PDB entry 6RDD | electron microscopy, 3.20 A resolution | chains 2 and 4 of the 13 polymer chains in the assembly

[Chain 2]
Molecule: Mitochondrial ATP synthase subunit ASA2
Organism: Polytomella sp. Pringsheim 198.80
Sequence (441 residues; row label = number of the first residue in the row):
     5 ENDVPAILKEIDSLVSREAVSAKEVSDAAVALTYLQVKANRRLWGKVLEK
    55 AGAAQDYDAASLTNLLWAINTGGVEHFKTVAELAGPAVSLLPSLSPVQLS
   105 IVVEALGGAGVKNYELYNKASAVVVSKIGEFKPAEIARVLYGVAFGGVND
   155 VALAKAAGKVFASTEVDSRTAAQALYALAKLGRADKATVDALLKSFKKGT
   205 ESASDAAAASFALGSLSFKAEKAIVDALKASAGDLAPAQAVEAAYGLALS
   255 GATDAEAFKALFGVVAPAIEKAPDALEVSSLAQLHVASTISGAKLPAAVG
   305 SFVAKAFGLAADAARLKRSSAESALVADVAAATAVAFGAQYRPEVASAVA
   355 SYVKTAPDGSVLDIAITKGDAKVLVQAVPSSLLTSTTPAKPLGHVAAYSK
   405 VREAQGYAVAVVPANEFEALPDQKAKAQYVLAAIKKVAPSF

[Chain 4]
Molecule: Mitochondrial ATP synthase associated protein ASA4
Organism: Polytomella sp. Pringsheim 198.80
Reference sequence: D7NIZ2 (D7NIZ2_9CHLO); residues 1-294 here = UniProt positions 1-294
Sequence (294 residues; numbered 1 to 294; the number before each row is that of its first residue):
     1 ATEPAVSKKEVLYFLSSKDAESSTAVKSYLKSLYAGAQVEATETDASELI
    51 AQLEKKYLSAQVVEPGVHNIALPLGESGSAPVKRYAAELFNLGAQAGFEC
   101 PFIEVSKKFGQETATSETVKDVLNKTKSYVSADYNAALNEVLSSVEAEIN
   151 GPVLFDGKTEGFKKFAAKAKAVAVSRGLPADTILAYCAGSANEDAADKVS
   201 KEFFTWFESAYTADAAAEVKAIEAEAASILDRHLAKPVAQIRKEQASAYA
   251 SLLKRAETAKGAKWAEKYLEDVKAVQWFDASVAEAPASGPKVAA
Disordered / not traced: 1-4

[Chain 2 / chain 4 interface]
Contacting residue pairs (73):
  Phe81(2) - Glu88(4)
  Lys82(2) - Ala71(4)
  Lys82(2) - Arg84(4)
  Ala85(2) - Arg84(4)
  Glu86(2) - Pro81(4)
  Glu86(2) - Arg84(4)  salt bridge
  Gly89(2) - Ala80(4)
  Lys116(2) - Ala87(4)
  Lys116(2) - Phe90(4)
  Lys116(2) - Tyr211(4)  hydrogen bond (backbone-side chain)
  Asn117(2) - Lys83(4)
  Asn117(2) - Glu208(4)
  Tyr118(2) - Phe204(4)
  Tyr118(2) - Glu208(4)  hydrogen bond (backbone-side chain)
  Tyr118(2) - Tyr211(4)
  Glu119(2) - Lys83(4)  salt bridge
  Glu119(2) - Glu208(4)  hydrogen bond (backbone-side chain)
  Asn122(2) - Lys201(4)
  Asn122(2) - Thr205(4)
  Ser125(2) - Lys201(4)  hydrogen bond
  Asn153(2) - Asp197(4)
  Asp154(2) - Asp197(4)
  Asp154(2) - Lys201(4)  salt bridge
  Val155(2) - Glu193(4)
  Val155(2) - Asp197(4)  hydrogen bond (backbone-side chain)
  Lys159(2) - Glu193(4)
  Lys159(2) - Asp194(4)
  Arg187(2) - Glu193(4)  salt bridge
  Glu274(2) - Tyr34(4)
  Pro277(2) - Tyr34(4)  hydrophobic
  Asp278(2) - Lys27(4)
  Asp278(2) - Lys31(4)
  Val282(2) - Leu15(4)  hydrophobic
  Val282(2) - Leu30(4)  hydrophobic
  Leu285(2) - Leu30(4)  hydrophobic
  Ala302(2) - Tyr34(4)
  Val303(2) - Tyr34(4)
  Phe306(2) - Leu30(4)
  Phe306(2) - Leu33(4)
  Phe306(2) - Tyr34(4)  hydrophobic
  Lys309(2) - Leu33(4)  hydrogen bond (side chain-backbone)
  Lys309(2) - Gly36(4)
  Lys309(2) - Ala37(4)  hydrogen bond (side chain-backbone)
  Leu313(2) - Leu12(4)
  Leu313(2) - Leu15(4)
  Leu313(2) - Tyr29(4)  hydrophobic
  Leu313(2) - Leu33(4)  hydrophobic
  Leu313(2) - Val39(4)  hydrophobic
  Asp316(2) - Lys8(4)  salt bridge
  Asp316(2) - Leu12(4)
  Asp316(2) - Thr42(4)  hydrogen bond
  Ala317(2) - Leu12(4)
  Ala317(2) - Leu15(4)  hydrophobic
  Leu320(2) - Lys9(4)
  Leu320(2) - Leu12(4)  hydrophobic
  Leu320(2) - Tyr13(4)
  Leu320(2) - Lys55(4)
  Lys321(2) - Leu12(4)
  Lys321(2) - Tyr13(4)  hydrogen bond (side chain-backbone)
  Lys321(2) - Ser16(4)  hydrogen bond
  Lys321(2) - Gln95(4)  hydrogen bond (side chain-backbone)
  Arg322(2) - Glu99(4)
  Ser323(2) - Glu99(4)
  Ser324(2) - Glu99(4)
  Ser324(2) - Lys107(4)
  Val357(2) - Thr44(4)  hydrogen bond (backbone-side chain)
  Asp362(2) - Val39(4)
  Gly363(2) - Ala41(4)
  Gly363(2) - Thr42(4)  hydrogen bond (backbone-backbone)
  Val365(2) - Thr42(4)
  Val365(2) - Thr44(4)
  Ser389(2) - Glu193(4)
  Thr390(2) - Glu193(4)
Other interface residues (no listed pair), chain 2 (47 interface residues in all): Ala88, Gly114, Ala156, Ile273, Ala279, Ala314, Thr359, Thr391
Other interface residues (no listed pair), chain 4 (43 interface residues in all): Val26, Gln38, Glu40, Asn91, Gly97

[Summary]
Chain 2 and chain 4 form an interface of 47 and 43 residues respectively, with 13 hydrogen bonds and 5 salt
bridges. Among the polar pairs are Glu86(2)-Arg84(4), Glu119(2)-Lys83(4) and Asp154(2)-Lys201(4).
Here chain 2 is Mitochondrial ATP synthase subunit ASA2 and chain 4 is Mitochondrial ATP synthase associated
protein ASA4, both from Polytomella sp. Pringsheim 198.80. Entry 6RDD (Cryo-EM structure of Polytomella F-ATP
synthase, Primary rotary state 2, monomer-masked refinement) was determined by electron microscopy, deposited
together with 6RD4, 6RD5, 6RD6, 6RD7, 6RD8, 6RD9 and 46 further entries.
